Entry 1SNU (X-ray diffraction, 2.50 A resolution); this record covers chain A.

[Chain A]
Molecule: Tyrosine-protein kinase ITK/TSK
Organism: Homo sapiens
Notes: EC 2.7.1.112; fragment: catalytic kinase domain
UniProt: Q08881 (ITK_HUMAN); residues 357-620 here = UniProt positions 357-620
Chain sequence (264 residues; row label = number of the first residue in the row):
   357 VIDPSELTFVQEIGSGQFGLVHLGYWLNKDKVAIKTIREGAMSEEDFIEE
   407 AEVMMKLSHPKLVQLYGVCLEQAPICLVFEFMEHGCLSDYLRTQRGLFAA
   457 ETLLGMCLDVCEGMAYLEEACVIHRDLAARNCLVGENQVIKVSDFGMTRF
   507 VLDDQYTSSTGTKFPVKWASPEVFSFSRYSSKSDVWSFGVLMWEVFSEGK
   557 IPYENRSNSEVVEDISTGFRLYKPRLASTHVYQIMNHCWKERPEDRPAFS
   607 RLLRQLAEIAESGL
Disordered / not traced: 503-520, 620
Residues lining bound ligands: staurosporine (STU): I369, G370, V377, A389, K391, V419, F435, E436, F437, M438, G441, C442, R486, N487, L489, S499, D500

[Summary]
Bound to chain A: staurosporine.
Chain A is Tyrosine-protein kinase ITK/TSK (Homo sapiens); the structure, Crystal structure of the
unphosphorylated interleukin-2 tyrosine kinase catalytic domain, was determined by X-ray diffraction together
with 1SNX and 1SM2 from the same study.
